PDB entry 5W1T | X-ray diffraction, 4.50 A resolution (low resolution: residue-level contacts below are approximate; hydrogen-bond / salt-bridge calls are withheld) | chains B and C of the 7 polymer chains in the assembly

== Chain B ==
Name: DNA-directed RNA polymerase subunit alpha
From: Escherichia coli (strain K12)
Notes: EC 2.7.7.6
UniProt: P0A7Z4 (RPOA_ECOLI); residues 1-329 here = UniProt positions 1-329
Sequence (329 residues; numbered 1 to 329; the number before each row is that of its first residue):
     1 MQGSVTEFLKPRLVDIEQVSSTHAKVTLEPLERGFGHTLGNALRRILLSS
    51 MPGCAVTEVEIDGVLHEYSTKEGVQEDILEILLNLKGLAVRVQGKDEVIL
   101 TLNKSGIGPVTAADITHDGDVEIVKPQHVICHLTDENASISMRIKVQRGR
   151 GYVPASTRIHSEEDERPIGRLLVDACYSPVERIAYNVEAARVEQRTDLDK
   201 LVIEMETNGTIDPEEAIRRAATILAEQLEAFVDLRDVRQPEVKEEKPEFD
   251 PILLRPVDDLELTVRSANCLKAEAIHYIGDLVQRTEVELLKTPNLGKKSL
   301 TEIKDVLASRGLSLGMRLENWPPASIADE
Not modelled in the structure: 1-5, 161-171, 234-329
Swiss-Prot annotation at these positions:
  - region: E162 to E165 (Required for interaction with Crp at class II promoters)
  - modified residue: R265 (ADP-ribosylarginine), K297 (N6-acetyllysine), K298 (N6-acetyllysine)
  - mutagenesis: R45 (R45C: In rpoA112; temperature-sensitive, blocks RNA polymerase assembly), E162 to E165 (5-fold decrease in CRP-class II promoter-dependent transcription), E165 (E165K: 5-fold decrease in CRP-class II promoter-dependent transcription), R191 (R191C: In rpoA101; temperature-sensitive)

== Chain C ==
Name: DNA-directed RNA polymerase subunit beta
From: Escherichia coli (strain K12)
Notes: EC 2.7.7.6
UniProt: P0A8V2 (RPOB_ECOLI); numbering as in UniProt (aligned over 1-1342)
Sequence (1342 residues; row label = number of the first residue in the row):
     1 MVYSYTEKKRIRKDFGKRPQVLDVPYLLSIQLDSFQKFIEQDPEGQYGLE
    51 AAFRSVFPIQSYSGNSELQYVSYRLGEPVFDVQECQIRGVTYSAPLRVKL
   101 RLVIYEREAPEGTVKDIKEQEVYMGEIPLMTDNGTFVINGTERVIVSQLH
   151 RSPGVFFDSDKGKTHSSGKVLYNARIIPYRGSWLDFEFDPKDNLFVRIDR
   201 RRKLPATIILRALNYTTEQILDLFFEKVIFEIRDNKLQMELVPERLRGET
   251 ASFDIEANGKVYVEKGRRITARHIRQLEKDDVKLIEVPVEYIAGKVVAKD
   301 YIDESTGELICAANMELSLDLLAKLSQSGHKRIETLFTNDLDHGPYISET
   351 LRVDPTNDRLSALVEIYRMMRPGEPPTREAAESLFENLFFSEDRYDLSAV
   401 GRMKFNRSLLREEIEGSGILSKDDIIDVMKKLIDIRNGKGEVDDIDHLGN
   451 RRIRSVGEMAENQFRVGLVRVERAVKERLSLGDLDTLMPQDMINAKPISA
   501 AVKEFFGSSQLSQFMDQNNPLSEITHKRRISALGPGGLTRERAGFEVRDV
   551 HPTHYGRVCPIETPEGPNIGLINSLSVYAQTNEYGFLETPYRKVTDGVVT
   601 DEIHYLSAIEEGNYVIAQANSNLDEEGHFVEDLVTCRSKGESSLFSRDQV
   651 DYMDVSTQQVVSVGASLIPFLEHDDANRALMGANMQRQAVPTLRADKPLV
   701 GTGMERAVAVDSGVTAVAKRGGVVQYVDASRIVIKVNEDEMYPGEAGIDI
   751 YNLTKYTRSNQNTCINQMPCVSLGEPVERGDVLADGPSTDLGELALGQNM
   801 RVAFMPWNGYNFEDSILVSERVVQEDRFTTIHIQELACVSRDTKLGPEEI
   851 TADIPNVGEAALSKLDESGIVYIGAEVTGGDILVGKVTPKGETQLTPEEK
   901 LLRAIFGEKASDVKDSSLRVPNGVSGTVIDVQVFTRDGVEKDKRALEIEE
   951 MQLKQAKKDLSEELQILEAGLFSRIRAVLVAGGVEAEKLDKLPRDRWLEL
  1001 GLTDEEKQNQLEQLAEQYDELKHEFEKKLEAKRRKITQGDDLAPGVLKIV
  1051 KVYLAVKRRIQPGDKMAGRHGNKGVISKINPIEDMPYDENGTPVDIVLNP
  1101 LGVPSRMNIGQILETHLGMAAKGIGDKINAMLKQQQEVAKLREFIQRAYD
  1151 LGADVRQKVDLSTFSDEEVMRLAENLRKGMPIATPVFDGAKEAEIKELLK
  1201 LGDLPTSGQIRLYDGRTGEQFERPVTVGYMYMLKLNHLVDDKMHARSTGS
  1251 YSLVTQQPLGGKAQFGGQRFGEMEVWALEAYGAAYTLQEMLTVKSDDVNG
  1301 RTKMYKNIVDGNHQMEPGMPESFNVLLKEIRSLGINIELEDE
Not modelled in the structure: 1-2
Swiss-Prot annotation at these positions:
  - modified residue (N6-acetyllysine): K1022, K1200
  - mutagenesis: I561 (I561S: Resistant to antibiotics salinamide A and B), I569 (I569S: Resistant to antibiotics salinamide A and B), A665 (A665E: Resistant to antibiotics salinamide A and B), D675 (D675A/G: Resistant to antibiotics salinamide A and B), N677 (N677H/K: Resistant to antibiotics salinamide A and B), L680 (L680M: Resistant to antibiotics salinamide A and B), E813 (E813K: Disrupts the enzyme's active center)

== Chain B / chain C interface ==
Residue-residue contacts (7):
  R33(B) - E820(C)
  R33(B) - P1081(C)
  R33(B) - E1083(C)
  H37(B) - R1216(C)
  N41(B) - T1217(C)
  R44(B) - E1219(C)
  Y185(B) - T1217(C)
Also at the interface, not in a pair above, chain B (6 interface residues in all): G34
Also at the interface, not in a pair above, chain C (8 interface residues in all): D1084, G1218

== Summary ==
The interface between chain B and chain C involves 6 residues on one side and 8 on the other. From UniProt: 6
mutagenesis sites on chain B; 7 mutagenesis sites on chain C.
Here chain B is DNA-directed RNA polymerase subunit alpha and chain C is DNA-directed RNA polymerase subunit
beta, both from Escherichia coli (strain K12). Entry 5W1T (X-ray crystal structure of Escherichia coli RNA
polymerase and DksA complex) was determined by X-ray diffraction (same publication as 5VSW and 5W1S).
